Entry 2F53 (X-ray diffraction, 2.10 A resolution); this record covers chains C and E of the 5 polymer chains in the assembly.

Chain C:
Molecule: Cancer/testis antigen 1B
UniProt: P78358 (CTG1B_HUMAN); residues 1-9 here correspond to UniProt positions 157-165 (UniProt number = residue number + 156)
Chain sequence (9 residues; numbered 1 to 9; the number before each row is that of its first residue):
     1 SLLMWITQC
Ion coordination: Na+: Thr7 (shared with 1 residue of chain A)
What the authors report for this chain:
  - binding site for Na+: Thr7
  - conformationally variable residues (side-chain flip): Ile6
  - Na+ coordination: Thr7

Chain E:
Molecule: T-cell receptor, beta chain
From: Homo sapiens
Chain sequence (243 residues; each row starts with the number of its first residue; numbers below 1 keep their minus sign (Asn-1 is residue -1)):
    -1 NAGVTQTPKF QVLKTGQSMT LQCAQDMNHE YMSWYRQDPG MGLRLIHYSV SVGMTDQGEV
    59 PNGYNVSRST TEDFPLRLLS AAPSQTSVYF CASSYVGNTG ELFFGEGSRL TVLEDLKNVF
   119 PPEVAVFEPS EAEISHTQKA TLVCLATGFY PDHVELSWWV NGKEVHSGVC TDPQPLKEQP
   179 ALNDSRYALS SRLRVSATFW QDPRNHFRCQ VQFYGLSEND EWTQDRAKPV TQIVSAEAWG
   239 RAD
Cystine bridges: Cys21-Cys89, Cys142-Cys207

Chain C / chain E interface:
Pairs across the interface - 11 pairs, chain C then chain E:
  Met4(C) with Val94(E)
  Trp5(C) with Tyr93(E); Val94(E); Gly95(E)
  Ile6(C) with Val94(E), hydrogen bond (backbone-backbone); Gly95(E)
  Thr7(C) with Gly95(E); Asn96(E), hydrogen bond (side chain-backbone)
  Gln8(C) with Asn26(E), hydrogen bond (side chain-backbone); Glu28(E), hydrogen bond; Tyr93(E)
Other interface residues (no listed pair), chain E (7 interface residues in all): Gly98

In short:
The interface between chain C and chain E involves 5 residues on one side and 7 on the other; the contacts
include 4 hydrogen bonds. Among the polar pairs are Thr7(C)-Asn96(E), Gln8(C)-Asn26(E) and Gln8(C)-Glu28(E).
From the paper: a binding site for Na+ at Thr7(C); Na+ coordination by Thr7(C).
Here chain C is Cancer/testis antigen 1B and chain E is T-cell receptor, beta chain (Homo sapiens). Entry 2F53
(Directed Evolution of Human T-cell Receptor CDR2 residues by phage display dramatically enhances affinity for
cognate ...) was determined by X-ray diffraction, deposited together with 2F54.
